Entry 6N4K (X-ray diffraction, 1.76 A resolution); this record covers chains A and B.

# Chain A (and B)
Molecule: Nitrogenase iron protein 1
Organism: Azotobacter vinelandii
Notes: EC 1.18.6.1; chain B of this document is another copy of the same molecule, construct and numbering; everything in this record applies to it too
UniProt: P00459 (NIFH1_AZOVI); residues 1-289 here correspond to UniProt positions 2-290 (UniProt number = residue number + 1)
Sequence (289 residues; each row starts with the number of its first residue):
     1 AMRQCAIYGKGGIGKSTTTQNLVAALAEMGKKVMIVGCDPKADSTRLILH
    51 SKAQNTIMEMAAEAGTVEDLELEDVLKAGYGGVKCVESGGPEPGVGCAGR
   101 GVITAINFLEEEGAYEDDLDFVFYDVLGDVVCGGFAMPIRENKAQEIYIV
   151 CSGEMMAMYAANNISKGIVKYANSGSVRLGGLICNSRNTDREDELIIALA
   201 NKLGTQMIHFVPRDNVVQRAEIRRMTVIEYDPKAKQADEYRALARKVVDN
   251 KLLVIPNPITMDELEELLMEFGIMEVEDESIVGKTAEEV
Disordered / not traced: 272-289
Metal / ion sites: 4Fe-4S cluster Fe: Cys97, Cys132 (shared with Cys97(B), Cys132(B) of chain B)
Ligand contacts: 4Fe-4S cluster (SF4): Gly96, Cys97, Ala98, Cys132, Gly133, Gly134, Phe135
Curated features (UniProtKB/Swiss-Prot):
  - binding site (ATP): Gly9 to Ser16
  - binding site ([4Fe-4S] cluster): Cys97, Cys132
  - modified residue: Arg100 (ADP-ribosylarginine)
Reported in the primary citation:
  - 4Fe-4S cluster coordination: Cys97, Cys132

# Chain A / chain B interface
Contacting residue pairs (46):
  Pro40(A) - Tyr159(B)
  Lys41(A) - Lys10(B)
  Lys41(A) - Asp129(B)  salt bridge
  Lys41(A) - Met156(B)
  Lys52(A) - Glu265(B)
  Pro91(A) - Val131(B)
  Glu92(A) - Val131(B)
  Glu92(A) - Lys170(B)
  Pro93(A) - Val131(B)
  Pro93(A) - Asn163(B)
  Pro93(A) - Lys166(B)
  Pro93(A) - Gly167(B)
  Pro93(A) - Lys170(B)  hydrogen bond (backbone-side chain)
  Gly94(A) - Val131(B)  hydrogen bond (backbone-backbone)
  Gly94(A) - Cys132(B)
  Gly94(A) - Gly133(B)
  Gly94(A) - Ala136(B)
  Gly94(A) - Tyr171(B)  hydrogen bond (backbone-side chain)
  Val95(A) - Gly133(B)
  Val95(A) - Lys170(B)
  Val95(A) - Tyr171(B)
  Gly96(A) - Cys132(B)
  Gly96(A) - Gly133(B)  hydrogen bond (backbone-backbone)
  Asp129(A) - Lys41(B)  salt bridge
  Asp129(A) - Asp129(B)
  Val130(A) - Leu127(B)  hydrophobic
  Val130(A) - Phe135(B)  hydrophobic
  Val131(A) - Pro91(B)
  Val131(A) - Glu92(B)
  Val131(A) - Pro93(B)
  Val131(A) - Gly94(B)  hydrogen bond (backbone-backbone)
  Cys132(A) - Gly96(B)
  Gly133(A) - Gly94(B)
  Gly133(A) - Val95(B)
  Gly133(A) - Gly96(B)  hydrogen bond (backbone-backbone)
  Phe135(A) - Val130(B)  hydrophobic
  Ala136(A) - Gly94(B)
  Met156(A) - Lys41(B)
  Tyr159(A) - Pro40(B)
  Asn163(A) - Pro93(B)
  Lys166(A) - Pro93(B)
  Gly167(A) - Pro93(B)
  Lys170(A) - Glu92(B)  salt bridge
  Lys170(A) - Pro93(B)
  Tyr171(A) - Gly94(B)  hydrogen bond (side chain-backbone)
  Glu265(A) - Lys52(B)  salt bridge
Other interface residues (no listed pair), chain A (28 interface residues in all): Lys10, Arg46, Cys97, Leu127

# Summary
The interface between chain A and chain B involves 28 residues on one side and 26 on the other; the contacts
include 7 hydrogen bonds and 4 salt bridges. Polar pairs include Lys41(A)-Asp129(B), Lys170(A)-Glu92(B) and
Glu265(A)-Lys52(B). Chain A binds 4Fe-4S cluster. The paper reports 4Fe-4S cluster coordination by Cys97(A)
and Cys132(A).
Chain A and chain B are both Nitrogenase iron protein 1 (Azotobacter vinelandii); the structure,
Dithionite-reduced nucleotide-free form of the nitrogenase Fe-protein from A. vinelandii, was determined by
X-ray diffraction together with 6N4J, 6N4L and 6N4M from the same study.
